PDB entry 5ZW2 | X-ray diffraction, 1.80 A resolution | chain A

== Chain A ==
Molecule: L-prolyl-[peptidyl-carrier protein] dehydrogenase
Organism: Serratia sp. (strain ATCC 39006)
Notes: EC 1.3.8.14
UniProtKB: Q5W271 (PIGA_SERS3); residues 1-386 here = UniProt positions 1-386
Sequence (402 residues; numbered 1 to 402; the number before each row is that of its first residue):
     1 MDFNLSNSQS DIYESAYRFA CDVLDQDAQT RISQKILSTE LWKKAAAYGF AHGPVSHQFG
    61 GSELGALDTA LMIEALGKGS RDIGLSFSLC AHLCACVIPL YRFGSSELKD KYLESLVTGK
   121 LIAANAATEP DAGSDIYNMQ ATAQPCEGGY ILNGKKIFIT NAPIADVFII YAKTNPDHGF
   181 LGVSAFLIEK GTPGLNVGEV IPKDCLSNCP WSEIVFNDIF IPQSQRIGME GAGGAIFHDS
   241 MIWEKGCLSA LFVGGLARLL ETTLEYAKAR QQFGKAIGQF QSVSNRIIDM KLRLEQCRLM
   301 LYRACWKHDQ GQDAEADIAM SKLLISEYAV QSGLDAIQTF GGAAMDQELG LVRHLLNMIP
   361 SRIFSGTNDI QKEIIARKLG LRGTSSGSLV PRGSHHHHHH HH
Not modelled in the structure: 384-402
Construct notes: expression tag (387-402)
Ligand contacts:
  - FAD (flavin-adenine dinucleotide): F87, N125, A126, A127, T128, G133, S134, I157, F158, I159, T160, K203, L206, W211, R270, Q272, F273, I277, F280, Q281, S282, V283, R286, Q338, T339, F340, G341, G342, A343, M345, P360, I363, F364, S365, G366, T367, D369, I370, E373
  - 1,4,7,10,13,16-hexaoxacyclooctadecane (O4B), molecule 1: V23, E40, L41, K44
  - 1,4,7,10,13,16-hexaoxacyclooctadecane (O4B), molecule 2: F273, G274, K275, Q279, F280
Swiss-Prot annotation at these positions:
  - active site: E244 (Proton acceptor)
  - binding site (FAD): N125 to S134, F158 to T160, R270, Q281, Q338 to G342, T367 to D369

== Overview ==
Chain A binds flavin-adenine dinucleotide and 1,4,7,10,13,16-hexaoxacyclooctadecane. UniProt lists active-site
residue E244 and 23 FAD-binding residues.
Chain A is L-prolyl-[peptidyl-carrier protein] dehydrogenase (Serratia sp. (strain ATCC 39006)); the
structure, FAD complex of PigA, was determined by X-ray diffraction, deposited together with 5ZW0, 5ZW7, 5ZW8
and 6AF6.
